PDB entry 1IR7 | X-ray diffraction, 1.90 A resolution | chain A

== Chain A ==
Name: lysozyme
Source organism: Gallus gallus
Notes: EC 3.2.1.17
UniProtKB: P00698 (LYSC_CHICK); residues 1-129 here correspond to UniProt positions 19-147 (UniProt number = residue number + 18)
Chain sequence (129 residues; numbered 1 to 129; the number before each row is that of its first residue):
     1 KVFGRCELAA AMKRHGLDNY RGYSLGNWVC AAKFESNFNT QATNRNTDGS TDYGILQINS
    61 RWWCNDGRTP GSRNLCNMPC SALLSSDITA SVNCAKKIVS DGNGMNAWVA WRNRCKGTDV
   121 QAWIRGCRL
Disulfides: Cys6-Cys127, Cys30-Cys115, Cys64-Cys80, Cys76-Cys94
Construct notes: engineered mutation Met78 (Ile96 in P00698)
UniProt features mapped onto this chain:
  - active site: Glu35, Asp52
  - binding site (substrate): Asp101

== Summary ==
Curated annotation (UniProt) lists active-site residues Glu35 and Asp52 and substrate-binding residue Asp101.
Chain A is lysozyme (Gallus gallus); the structure, IM mutant of lysozyme, was determined by X-ray diffraction
(same publication as 1IR8 and 1IR9).
